9EMA - chains C and E of the 6 polymer chains in the assembly; structure by electron microscopy, 2.40 A resolution.

Chain C:
Molecule: RuvB-like 1
Organism: Homo sapiens
Notes: EC 3.6.4.12
UniProt: Q9Y265 (RUVB1_HUMAN); residues 1-456 here = UniProt positions 1-456
Sequence (459 residues; row label = number of the first residue in the row; numbers below 1 keep their minus sign (Gly-2 is residue -2)):
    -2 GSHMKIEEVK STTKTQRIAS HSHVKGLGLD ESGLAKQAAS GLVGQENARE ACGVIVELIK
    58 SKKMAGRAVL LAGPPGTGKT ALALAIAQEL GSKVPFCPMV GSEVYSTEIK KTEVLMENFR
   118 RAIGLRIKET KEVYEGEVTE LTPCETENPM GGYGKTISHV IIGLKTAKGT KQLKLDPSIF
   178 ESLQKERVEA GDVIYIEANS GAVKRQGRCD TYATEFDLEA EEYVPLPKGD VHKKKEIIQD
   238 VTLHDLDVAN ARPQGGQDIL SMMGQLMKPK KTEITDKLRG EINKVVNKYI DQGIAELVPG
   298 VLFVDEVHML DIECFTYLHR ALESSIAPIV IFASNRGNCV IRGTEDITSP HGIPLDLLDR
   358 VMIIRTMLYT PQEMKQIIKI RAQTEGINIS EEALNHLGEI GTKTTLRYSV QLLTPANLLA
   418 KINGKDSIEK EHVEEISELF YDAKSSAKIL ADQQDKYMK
Not modelled in the structure: -2 to 12, 126-234, 251-259
Construct notes: expression tag (-2 to 0)
Swiss-Prot annotation at these positions:
  - binding site (ATP): Gly70 to Thr77
  - modified residue: Lys453 (N6-acetyllysine)
  - cross-link (Glycyl lysine isopeptide (Lys-Gly)): Lys2 (interchain with G-Cter in SUMO2), Lys225 (interchain with G-Cter in SUMO1), Lys445 (interchain with G-Cter in SUMO2)
  - mutagenesis: Lys76 (K76M: No effect on interaction with NOPCHAP1), Asp302 (D302N: Abolishes ATPase activity; inhibition of MYC- and CTNNB1-mediated transformation), Glu303 (E303Q: Reduces ATPase activity. Decreases interaction with NOPCHAP1. No effect on formation of RUVBL1-RUVBL2 heteromeric complex)
Residues lining bound ligands:
  - A1H5V (5-chloranyl-2-ethoxy-4-fluoranyl-N-[4-[[3-(methoxymethyl)-1-oxidanylidene-6,7-dihydro-5H-pyrazolo[1,2-a][1,2]benzodiazepin-2-yl]amino]-2,2-dimethyl-4-oxidanylidene-butyl]benzamide): Met113, Phe116, Arg117, Ile120, Asp273, Arg276, Gly277, Asn280, Tyr314, Arg317, Ala318, Ser321, Ile323, Ala324, Pro325
  - ATP (adenosine-5'-triphosphate), molecule 1: Ser17, His18, His20, Val21, Gly38, Leu39, Val40, Gln42, Pro71, Pro72, Gly73, Thr74, Gly75, Lys76, Thr77, Ala78, Asp302, Glu303, Tyr366, Ile374, Leu403, Arg404
  - ATP, molecule 2: Glu320, Asp353, Arg357

Chain E:
Molecule: RuvB-like 2
Organism: Homo sapiens
Notes: EC 3.6.4.12
UniProt: Q9Y230 (RUVB2_HUMAN); residue numbers follow UniProt; this construct covers 1-463
Sequence (481 residues; row label = number of the first residue in the row; numbers below 1 keep their minus sign (Met-17 is residue -17)):
   -17 MADLNWISAG HAIADVGTMA TVTATTKVPE IRDVTRIERI GAHSHIRGLG LDDALEPRQA
    43 SQGMVGQLAA RRAAGVVLEM IREGKIAGRA VLIAGQPGTG KTAIAMGMAQ ALGPDTPFTA
   103 IAGSEIFSLE MSKTEALTQA FRRSIGVRIK EETEIIEGEV VEIQIDRPAT GTGSKVGKLT
   163 LKTTEMETIY DLGTKMIESL TKDKVQAGDV ITIDKATGKI SKLGRSFTRA RDYDAMGSQT
   223 KFVQCPDGEL QKRKEVVHTV SLHEIDVINS RTQGFLALFS GDTGEIKSEV REQINAKVAE
   283 WREEGKAEII PGVLFIDEVH MLDIESFSFL NRALESDMAP VLIMATNRGI TRIRGTSYQS
   343 PHGIPIDLLD RLLIVSTTPY SEKDTKQILR IRCEEEDVEM SEDAYTVLTR IGLETSLRYA
   403 IQLITAASLV CRKRKGTEVQ VDDIKRVYSL FLDESRSTQY MKEYQDAFLF NELKGETMDT
   463 S
Not modelled in the structure: -17 to 15, 134-237, 452-463
Construct notes: initiating methionine (-17); expression tag (-16 to 0)
Swiss-Prot annotation at these positions:
  - binding site (ATP): Gly77 to Thr84
  - modified residue: Ala2 (N-acetylalanine), Ser437 (Phosphoserine)
  - cross-link (Glycyl lysine isopeptide (Lys-Gly)): Lys9 (interchain with G-Cter in SUMO2), Lys444 (interchain with G-Cter in SUMO2), Lys456 (interchain with G-Cter in SUMO2)
  - mutagenesis: Lys83 (K83M: No effect on interaction with NOPCHAP1), Asp299 (D299N: Abolishes ATPase activity), Glu300 (E300Q: Reduces ATPase activity. Decreases interaction with NOPCHAP1. No effect on formation of RUVBL1-RUVBL2 heteromeric complex)
Ion coordination: Mg2+: Thr84 (together with ATP)
Residues lining bound ligands:
  - A1H5V (5-chloranyl-2-ethoxy-4-fluoranyl-N-[4-[[3-(methoxymethyl)-1-oxidanylidene-6,7-dihydro-5H-pyrazolo[1,2-a][1,2]benzodiazepin-2-yl]amino]-2,2-dimethyl-4-oxidanylidene-butyl]benzamide): Thr84, Ala87, Met88, Ala91, Phe100, Ala102, Phe297
  - ATP (adenosine-5'-triphosphate): Ala24, His25, His27, Ile28, Gly45, Met46, Val47, Gln49, Gln78, Pro79, Gly80, Thr81, Gly82, Lys83, Thr84, Ala85, Glu300, Asn329, Tyr362, Ile370, Leu399, Arg400, Ile403

Interface between chain C and chain E:
Residue-residue contacts - 119 pairs, chain C then chain E:
  Gln13(C) - Arg284(E)
  Gln13(C) - Asp319(E)  hydrogen bond
  Arg14(C) - Gly66(E)  hydrogen bond (side chain-backbone)
  Arg14(C) - Lys67(E)
  Arg14(C) - Ile68(E)  hydrogen bond (side chain-backbone)
  Arg14(C) - Ala69(E)
  Arg14(C) - Pro293(E)
  Arg14(C) - Asp319(E)  hydrogen bond (side chain-backbone)
  Arg14(C) - Met320(E)
  Arg14(C) - Ala321(E)  hydrogen bond (side chain-backbone)
  Ile15(C) - Lys67(E)  hydrogen bond (backbone-backbone)
  Ile15(C) - Ile68(E)
  Ile15(C) - Ala69(E)  hydrogen bond (backbone-backbone)
  Ala16(C) - Glu317(E)
  Ala16(C) - Asp319(E)
  Ser17(C) - Glu317(E)
  His18(C) - Glu317(E)  salt bridge
  Thr77(C) - Arg314(E)
  Thr77(C) - Glu317(E)
  Pro95(C) - Arg314(E)
  Val97(C) - Phe311(E)  hydrophobic
  Val97(C) - Arg314(E)
  Ser99(C) - Thr116(E)
  Ser99(C) - Glu307(E)  hydrogen bond (side chain-backbone)
  Ser99(C) - Phe311(E)
  Tyr102(C) - Ser114(E)
  Tyr102(C) - Glu307(E)
  Ser103(C) - Glu267(E)  hydrogen bond
  Thr104(C) - Glu112(E)
  Thr104(C) - Met113(E)
  Thr104(C) - Ser114(E)
  Thr104(C) - Glu267(E)  hydrogen bond
  Glu105(C) - Gly266(E)
  Glu105(C) - Glu267(E)  hydrogen bond (side chain-backbone)
  Arg118(C) - Ser270(E)
  Arg118(C) - Glu271(E)  salt bridge
  His241(C) - Glu271(E)  salt bridge
  Asp242(C) - Glu271(E)
  Leu263(C) - Gln255(E)
  Lys265(C) - Arg253(E)
  Lys265(C) - Asp264(E)  hydrogen bond (side chain-backbone)
  Lys265(C) - Thr265(E)
  Lys265(C) - Gly266(E)
  Pro266(C) - Arg253(E)
  Lys268(C) - Glu267(E)  salt bridge
  Lys268(C) - Lys269(E)
  Phe300(C) - Arg314(E)
  Asp302(C) - Arg314(E)  salt bridge
  Glu303(C) - Ser310(E)
  Glu303(C) - Asn313(E)  hydrogen bond
  Met306(C) - Ile306(E)  hydrophobic
  Met306(C) - Glu307(E)
  Met306(C) - Ser310(E)  hydrogen bond
  Asn332(C) - Asp349(E)
  Arg333(C) - Asp349(E)  salt bridge
  Cys336(C) - Tyr340(E)
  Val337(C) - Tyr340(E)
  Arg339(C) - Ile306(E)
  Arg339(C) - Glu307(E)  salt bridge
  Arg339(C) - Gly337(E)  hydrogen bond (side chain-backbone)
  Glu382(C) - Ile68(E)
  Thr402(C) - Asp352(E)  hydrogen bond
  Arg404(C) - Asp352(E)  salt bridge
  Arg404(C) - Arg353(E)
  Tyr405(C) - Leu355(E)  hydrophobic
  Gln408(C) - Arg71(E)  hydrogen bond (backbone-side chain)
  Gln408(C) - Ala72(E)
  Gln408(C) - Asp352(E)
  Gln408(C) - Arg353(E)  hydrogen bond (side chain-backbone)
  Gln408(C) - Leu354(E)  hydrogen bond (side chain-backbone)
  Gln408(C) - Leu355(E)
  Leu409(C) - Leu355(E)  hydrophobic
  Thr411(C) - Met62(E)
  Thr411(C) - Ile68(E)
  Pro412(C) - Val58(E)  hydrophobic
  Pro412(C) - Met62(E)  hydrophobic
  Pro412(C) - Arg71(E)
  Leu415(C) - Val58(E)
  Leu415(C) - Met62(E)  hydrophobic
  Leu416(C) - Arg54(E)
  Lys418(C) - Lys67(E)
  Ile419(C) - Asp35(E)
  Ile419(C) - Ala36(E)  hydrophobic
  Ile419(C) - Leu37(E)  hydrophobic
  Glu432(C) - Arg54(E)  salt bridge
  Leu436(C) - Ala51(E)
  Leu436(C) - Arg54(E)
  Phe437(C) - Ala55(E)
  Phe437(C) - Val59(E)  hydrophobic
  Phe437(C) - Leu355(E)  hydrophobic
  Phe437(C) - Ile356(E)
  Phe437(C) - Val357(E)  hydrophobic
  Tyr438(C) - Leu355(E)
  Tyr438(C) - Ile356(E)  hydrogen bond (backbone-backbone)
  Tyr438(C) - Ser358(E)
  Asp439(C) - Ile356(E)
  Ala440(C) - Ile356(E)  hydrophobic
  Ser443(C) - His344(E)  hydrogen bond
  Ser443(C) - Ile356(E)
  Leu447(C) - Arg330(E)
  Leu447(C) - Gly331(E)
  Leu447(C) - Pro343(E)
  Leu447(C) - His344(E)
  Ala448(C) - Ile332(E)  hydrophobic
  Gln450(C) - Gln78(E)  hydrogen bond
  Lys453(C) - Gln78(E)
  Lys453(C) - Pro79(E)
  Tyr454(C) - Gly77(E)
  Tyr454(C) - Gln78(E)
  Tyr454(C) - Asn329(E)
  Tyr454(C) - Arg330(E)
  Tyr454(C) - Gly331(E)
  Met455(C) - Pro79(E)  hydrophobic
  Met455(C) - Asn329(E)  hydrogen bond (backbone-backbone)
  Met455(C) - Arg330(E)
  Met455(C) - Gly331(E)  hydrogen bond (backbone-backbone)
  Met455(C) - Thr333(E)
  Lys456(C) - Arg330(E)
  Lys456(C) - Thr333(E)
Other interface residues (no listed pair), chain C (65 interface residues in all): Leu81, Glu100, Arg249, Met260, Lys267, His305, Val407, Ile433, Ala444
Other interface residues (no listed pair), chain E (68 interface residues in all): Glu61, Glu65, Leu111, Ile127, Ser252, Thr254, Ser318, Leu351

Summary:
65 residues of chain C face 68 of chain E across their interface; the contacts include 24 hydrogen bonds and 9
salt bridges. Among the polar pairs are His18(C)-Glu317(E), Arg118(C)-Glu271(E) and His241(C)-Glu271(E). Bound
to chain C: ATP and compound A1H5V.
Here chain C is RuvB-like 1 and chain E is RuvB-like 2, both from Homo sapiens. Entry 9EMA (RUVBL1/2 in
complex with ATP and CB-6644 inhibitor) was determined by electron microscopy, deposited together with 9EMC.
